Entry 1TII (X-ray diffraction, 2.25 A resolution); this record covers chains E and C of the 7 polymer chains in the assembly.

[Chain E]
Molecule: Heat labile enterotoxin type iib
Source organism: Escherichia coli
UniProtKB: P43529 (E2BB_ECOLI); residues 1-99 here correspond to UniProt positions 24-122 (UniProt number = residue number + 23)
Sequence (99 residues; row label = number of the first residue in the row):
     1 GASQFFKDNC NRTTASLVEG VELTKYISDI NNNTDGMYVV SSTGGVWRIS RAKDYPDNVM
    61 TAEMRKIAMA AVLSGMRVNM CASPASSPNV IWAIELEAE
Disordered / not traced: 99
Cystine bridges: C10-C81

[Chain C]
Molecule: Heat labile enterotoxin type iib
Source organism: Escherichia coli
UniProtKB: P43528 (E2BA_ECOLI); residues 191-243 here correspond to UniProt positions 211-263 (UniProt number = residue number + 20)
Sequence (53 residues; row label = number of the first residue in the row):
   191 ASSDTTCASL TNKLSQHDLA DFKKYIKRKF TLMTLLSINN DGFFSNNGGK DEL
Disordered / not traced: 191-194, 231-243

[How chain E and chain C interact]
Pairs across the interface (11; chain E residue first):
  M69(E) with L225(C), hydrophobic; I228(C), hydrophobic
  A70(E) with T221(C); L225(C), hydrophobic
  L73(E) with K217(C); T221(C); T224(C)
  S74(E) with K217(C), hydrogen bond (backbone-side chain); T221(C), hydrogen bond (backbone-side chain)
  M76(E) with R218(C)
  A98(E) with R218(C)
Other interface residues (no listed pair), chain E (8 interface residues in all): K66, G75
Other interface residues (no listed pair), chain C (7 interface residues in all): N229

[Summary]
Chain E and chain C form an interface of 8 and 7 residues respectively; the contacts include 2 hydrogen bonds.
Polar contacts include S74(E)-K217(C) and S74(E)-T221(C).
Here chain E is Heat labile enterotoxin type iib and chain C is Heat labile enterotoxin type iib, both from
Escherichia coli. Entry 1TII (Escherichia coli heat labile enterotoxin type iib) was determined by X-ray
diffraction.
